Entry 3KI8 (X-ray diffraction, 1.60 A resolution); this record covers chains A and B.

Chain A (and B):
Name: Beta ureidopropionase (Beta-alanine synthase)
Organism: Pyrococcus abyssi
Notes: EC 3.5.1.6; chain B of this document is another copy of the same molecule, construct and numbering; everything in this record applies to it too
UniProtKB: Q9UYV8 (Q9UYV8_PYRAB); residues 1-262 here = UniProt positions 1-262
Sequence (262 residues; numbered 1 to 262; the number before each row is that of its first residue):
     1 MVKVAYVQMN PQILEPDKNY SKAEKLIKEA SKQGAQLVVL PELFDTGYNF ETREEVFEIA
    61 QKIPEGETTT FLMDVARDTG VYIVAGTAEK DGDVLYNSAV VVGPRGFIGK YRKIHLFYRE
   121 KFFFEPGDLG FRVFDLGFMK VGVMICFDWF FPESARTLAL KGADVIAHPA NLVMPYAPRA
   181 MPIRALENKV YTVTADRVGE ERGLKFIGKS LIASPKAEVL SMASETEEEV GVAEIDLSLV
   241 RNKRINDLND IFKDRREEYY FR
Not modelled in the structure: 1
Modified residues: Cys146 (3-sulfinoalanine; CSD)
Swiss-Prot annotation at these positions:
  - active site: Glu42 (Proton acceptor), Lys113 (Proton donor), Cys146 (Nucleophile)
  - binding site (substrate): Val173, Met174
Reported in the primary citation:
  - catalytic residues: Glu42, Cys146, Phe147
  - catalytic residues: Lys113, Glu120 (proposed by the authors, not directly observed)
  - binding site for acetic acid: Phe117, Cys146, Phe147, Trp149, Leu172, Val173 to Ala177
  - self-association interface (contacts with another copy of this molecule); pairs are residue here / residue on that copy: Lys161-Arg262
  - contacts within the chain: Glu42-Cys146, Arg255-Glu257
  - Mg2+ coordination through a water molecule: Ile63, Glu65, Lys90, Asp91, Tyr176
  - Mg2+ coordination: Asn49
  - conformationally variable residues (side-chain flip): Glu42
  - post-translational modification sites: Cys146

Interface between chain A and chain B:
Residue-residue contacts - 103 pairs, chain A then chain B:
  Ile114(A) with Arg256(B), hydrogen bond (backbone-side chain); Tyr259(B), hydrophobic
  His115(A) with Asp254(B); Tyr260(B), hydrogen bond
  Leu116(A) with Asn249(B), hydrogen bond (backbone-side chain)
  Phe117(A) with Asn246(B); Asn249(B)
  Tyr118(A) with Asn246(B); Leu248(B); Asn249(B), hydrogen bond (backbone-side chain)
  Arg119(A) with Leu248(B)
  Lys121(A) with Leu248(B), hydrogen bond (side chain-backbone); Asn249(B); Asp254(B), salt bridge
  Pro126(A) with Arg256(B)
  Gly127(A) with Arg256(B), hydrogen bond (backbone-side chain); Tyr259(B)
  Asp128(A) with Tyr259(B)
  Gly130(A) with Tyr259(B)
  Phe131(A) with Tyr259(B)
  Phe147(A) with Ile245(B), hydrophobic; Asn249(B)
  Trp149(A) with Leu186(B), hydrophobic
  Phe150(A) with Leu186(B); Glu187(B); Ile251(B), hydrophobic
  Phe151(A) with Arg156(B); Ile251(B); Asp254(B); Arg255(B)
  Pro152(A) with Pro152(B), hydrophobic; Arg156(B); Glu187(B)
  Glu153(A) with Arg156(B), salt bridge; Arg255(B), salt bridge; Tyr260(B)
  Arg156(A) with Phe151(B); Pro152(B); Glu153(B), salt bridge; Phe261(B)
  Thr157(A) with Tyr259(B); Tyr260(B); Phe261(B), hydrogen bond (side chain-backbone); Arg262(B)
  Leu160(A) with Phe261(B), hydrophobic
  Lys161(A) with Arg262(B), hydrogen bond (side chain-backbone)
  Tyr176(A) with Leu186(B), hydrophobic; Lys216(B)
  Arg179(A) with Pro182(B); Ala217(B), hydrogen bond (side chain-backbone)
  Ala180(A) with Ile183(B), hydrophobic
  Pro182(A) with Arg179(B)
  Ile183(A) with Ala180(B), hydrophobic
  Arg184(A) with Glu187(B), salt bridge
  Leu186(A) with Trp149(B), hydrophobic; Phe150(B); Tyr176(B), hydrophobic
  Glu187(A) with Phe150(B); Pro152(B); Arg184(B), salt bridge
  Lys216(A) with Tyr176(B)
  Ala217(A) with Arg179(B), hydrogen bond (backbone-side chain)
  Ile245(A) with Phe147(B), hydrophobic
  Asn246(A) with Phe117(B); Tyr118(B)
  Leu248(A) with Tyr118(B); Arg119(B); Lys121(B), hydrogen bond (backbone-side chain); Phe122(B), hydrophobic
  Asn249(A) with Leu116(B), hydrogen bond (side chain-backbone); Phe117(B); Tyr118(B), hydrogen bond (side chain-backbone); Lys121(B); Phe147(B)
  Ile251(A) with Phe150(B), hydrophobic; Phe151(B)
  Asp254(A) with His115(B); Lys121(B), salt bridge; Phe151(B)
  Arg255(A) with Phe151(B); Glu153(B), salt bridge; Phe261(B)
  Arg256(A) with Ile114(B), hydrogen bond (side chain-backbone); Pro126(B); Gly127(B), hydrogen bond (side chain-backbone)
  Glu257(A) with Phe261(B)
  Tyr259(A) with Ile114(B), hydrophobic; Gly127(B); Asp128(B); Gly130(B); Phe131(B); Thr157(B)
  Tyr260(A) with His115(B), hydrogen bond; Glu153(B); Thr157(B)
  Phe261(A) with Arg156(B); Thr157(B), hydrogen bond (backbone-side chain); Leu160(B), hydrophobic; Arg255(B); Glu257(B); Phe261(B), hydrophobic
  Arg262(A) with Thr157(B); Lys161(B), hydrogen bond (backbone-side chain)
Also at the interface, not in a pair above, chain A (47 interface residues in all): Phe122, Leu129
Also at the interface, not in a pair above, chain B (48 interface residues in all): Leu129, Met174

In short:
47 residues of chain A face 48 of chain B across their interface; the contacts include 18 hydrogen bonds and 8
salt bridges. Polar contacts include Lys121(A)-Asp254(B), Glu153(A)-Arg156(B) and Glu153(A)-Arg255(B). The
paper reports catalytic residues Glu42(A), Cys146(A) and Phe147(A) among others; a binding site for acetic
acid at Phe117(A), Cys146(A) and Phe147(A) among others.
Both chains are Beta ureidopropionase (Beta-alanine synthase) (Pyrococcus abyssi). Entry 3KI8 (Crystal
structure of hyperthermophilic nitrilase) was determined by X-ray diffraction together with 3IVZ and 3IW3 from
the same study.
